Entry 9J8Z (electron microscopy, 3.36 A resolution); this record covers chains C and A of the 5 polymer chains in the assembly.

== Chain C ==
Protein: Guanine nucleotide-binding protein G(i) subunit alpha-1
Source organism: Homo sapiens
Notes: engineered mutation(s): G203A, A326S
Reference sequence: P63096 (GNAI1_HUMAN); residue numbers follow UniProt; this construct covers 4-354
Amino-acid sequence (351 residues; each row starts with the number of its first residue):
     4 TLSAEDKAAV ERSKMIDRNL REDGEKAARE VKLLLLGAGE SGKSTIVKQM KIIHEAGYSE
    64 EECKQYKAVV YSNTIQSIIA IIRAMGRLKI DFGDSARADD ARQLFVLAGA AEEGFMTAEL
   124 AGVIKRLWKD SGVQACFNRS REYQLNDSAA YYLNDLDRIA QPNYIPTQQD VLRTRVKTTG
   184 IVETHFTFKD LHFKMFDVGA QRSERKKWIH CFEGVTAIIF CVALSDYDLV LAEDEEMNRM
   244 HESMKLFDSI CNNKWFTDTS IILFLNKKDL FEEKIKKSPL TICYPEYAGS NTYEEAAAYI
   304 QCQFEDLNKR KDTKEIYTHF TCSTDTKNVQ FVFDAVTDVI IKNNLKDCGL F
Disordered / not traced: 54-181, 234-240
Construct notes: conflict A203 (Gly in P63096), S326 (Ala in P63096)
Swiss-Prot annotation at these positions:
  - region: K35 to T48 (G1 motif), D173 to T181 (G2 motif), F196 to G202, Q204, R205 (G3 motif), I265 to D272 (G4 motif), T324, C325, T327 to T329 (G5 motif)
  - binding site (GTP): E43 to T48, S151, L175 to T181, D200 to G202, Q204, N269 to D272
  - binding site (Mg(2+)): S47, T181
  - modified residue: R178 (ADP-ribosylarginine), Q204 (Deamidated glutamine), C351 (ADP-ribosylcysteine)
  - natural variant: G40 (G40C: In NEDHISB; G40R: In NEDHISB), G45 (G45D: In NEDHISB), T48 (T48I: In NEDHISB; T48K: In NEDHISB), Q52 (Q52P: In NEDHISB), S75 (deletion: In NEDHISB; uncertain significance), Q172 (deletion: In NEDHISB), D173 (D173V: In NEDHISB), E186 to F189 (deletion: In NEDHISB; uncertain significance), C224 (C224Y: In NEDHISB), K270 (K270N: In NEDHISB; K270R: In NEDHISB), D272 (D272G: In NEDHISB), V332 (V332E: In NEDHISB; uncertain significance)
  - mutagenesis: G42 (G42R: Abolishes switch to an activated conformation and dissociation from beta and gamma subunits upon GTP binding. Abolishes interaction with RGS family members), E116 (E116L: Enhances interaction (inactive GDP-bound) with RGS14), Q147 (Q147L: Enhances interaction (inactive GDP-bound) with RGS14), E245 (E245L: Enhances interaction (inactive GDP-bound) with RGS14)

== Chain A ==
Protein: Hydroxycarboxylic acid receptor 1
Source organism: Homo sapiens
Reference sequence: Q9BXC0 (HCAR1_HUMAN); residue numbers follow UniProt; this construct covers 6-284
Amino-acid sequence (279 residues; each row starts with the number of its first residue):
     6 CCRIEGDTIS QVMPPLLIVA FVLGALGNGV ALCGFCFHMK TWKPSTVYLF NLAVADFLLM
    66 ICLPFRTDYY LRRRHWAFGD IPCRVGLFTL AMNRAGSIVF LTVVAADRYF KVVHPHHAVN
   126 TISTRVAAGI VCTLWALVIL GTVYLLLENH LCVQETAVSC ESFIMESANG WHDIMFQLEF
   186 FMPLGIILFC SFKIVWSLRR RQQLARQARM KKATRFIMVV AIVFITCYLP SVSARLYFLW
   246 TVPSSACDPS VHGALHITLS FTYMNSMLDP LVYYFSSPS
Disulfides: C6-C157, C7-C252, C88-C165
Swiss-Prot annotation at these positions:
  - natural variant: D253 (D253E; D253H)
  - mutagenesis: R99 (R99A: Diminishes the response to L-lactate), Y233 (Y233A: Diminishes the response to L-lactate), R240 (R240A: Diminishes the response to L-lactate), T267 (T267A: Diminishes the response to L-lactate)
Reported in the primary citation:
  - mutagenesis - R71L: increased signaling in response to MK-1903
  - mutagenesis - Y233A, Y233W: decreased signaling
  - mutagenesis - Y233F: unchanged signaling

== Interface between chain C and chain A ==
Pairs across the interface (31; chain C residue first):
  R32(C) with T126(A)
  L194(C) with H121(A)
  K314(C) with R211(A), hydrogen bond (backbone-side chain)
  D315(C) with Q212(A)
  K317(C) with R211(A)
  E318(C) with Q208(A); L209(A), hydrogen bond (side chain-backbone); R211(A); Q212(A)
  F336(C) with H121(A)
  T340(C) with H121(A), hydrogen bond
  D341(C) with R206(A), salt bridge
  I343(C) with P120(A), hydrophobic
  I344(C) with V117(A); P120(A), hydrophobic
  N347(C) with K116(A), hydrogen bond (side chain-backbone); P120(A)
  L348(C) with V117(A), hydrophobic
  C351(C) with L54(A); K116(A)
  G352(C) with S281(A); S282(A), hydrogen bond (backbone-backbone)
  L353(C) with R113(A); A218(A); F221(A), hydrophobic; I222(A), hydrophobic
  F354(C) with R214(A); M215(A), hydrophobic; S281(A); S282(A); P283(A)
Other interface residues (no listed pair), chain C (20 interface residues in all): E28, Y320, D350
Other interface residues (no listed pair), chain A (23 interface residues in all): S50, T51, L203
The authors on this interface:
  - pairs named by the authors: R206(A)-D341(C) (salt bridge)

== Overview ==
20 residues of chain C face 23 of chain A across their interface; the contacts include 5 hydrogen bonds and 1
salt bridge. Polar pairs include D341(C)-R206(A), K314(C)-R211(A) and E318(C)-L209(A). The paper describes a
salt bridge between R206(A) and D341(C). From the paper: Y233A and Y233W of chain A reduce signaling; R71L of
chain A increases signaling in response to MK-1903.
Chain C is Guanine nucleotide-binding protein G(i) subunit alpha-1 and chain A is Hydroxycarboxylic acid
receptor 1, both from Homo sapiens; the structure, Cryo-EM structure of human HCAR1-Gi complex without ligand
(apo state), was determined by electron microscopy together with 9IZA, 9IZC and 9IZD from the same study.
